7BGK - chains A and B of the 4 polymer chains in the assembly; structure by electron microscopy, 2.80 A resolution.

== Chain A ==
Name: Structural polyprotein
Organism: Kashmir bee virus
UniProt: Q80AG2 (Q80AG2_9VIRU); residues 1-208 here correspond to UniProt positions 681-888 (UniProt number = residue number + 680)
Amino-acid sequence (208 residues; each row starts with the number of its first residue):
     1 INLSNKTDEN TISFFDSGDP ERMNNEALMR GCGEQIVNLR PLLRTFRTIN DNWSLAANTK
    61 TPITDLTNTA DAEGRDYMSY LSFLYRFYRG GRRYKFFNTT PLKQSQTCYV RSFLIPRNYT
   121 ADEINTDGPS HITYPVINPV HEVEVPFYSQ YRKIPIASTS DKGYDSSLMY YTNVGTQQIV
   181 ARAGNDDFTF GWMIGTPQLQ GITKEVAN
From the paper describing this entry:
  - catalytic residues: D186, D187, F188 (proposed by the authors, not directly observed)

== Chain B ==
Name: Structural polyprotein
Organism: Kashmir bee virus
UniProt: Q80AG2 (Q80AG2_9VIRU); residues 2-312 here correspond to UniProt positions 1-311 (UniProt number = residue number - 1)
Amino-acid sequence (311 residues; numbered 2 to 312; the number before each row is that of its first residue):
     2 ADNQENDSTN VHNTKLASTS AENAIEKEQI TTFHDVETPN RIDTPMAQDT SSARSMDDTH
    62 SIIQFLQRPV LIDNIEIVAG TTADNNTALS RYVLDRTNPQ KYIKQWTLPS TVLKAGGKAQ
   122 KLANFKYLRC DVQVKIVLNA NPFIAGRLYL AYSPYDDKVA PERRIIYTSR AGVTGYPGVE
   182 LDFQLDNSVE MTIPYASFQE AYDLVSGNED FVQLYLFTIA PVLGPSAESA NSKVDLSVYM
   242 WLDNISLVIP TYRLNPNLPT GQTLTRIVQN SDSDKLKEAL KIAKSKNPSG YKYIMGVLEQ
   302 YNPSVKQVSM Q
Unresolved in the structure: 2-9, 260-312

== How chain A and chain B interact ==
Pairs across the interface (46; chain A residue first):
  N5(A) with Q185(B); L186(B)
  K6(A) with L186(B)
  T7(A) with L186(B)
  D71(A) with R164(B), hydrogen bond (backbone-side chain)
  A72(A) with E163(B)
  S82(A) with R164(B), hydrogen bond (backbone-side chain)
  F83(A) with E163(B); R164(B)
  R86(A) with S154(B), hydrogen bond; P155(B), hydrogen bond (side chain-backbone); D157(B), salt bridge; R164(B), hydrogen bond (side chain-backbone); Y177(B), hydrogen bond
  F87(A) with Y156(B); A197(B); F199(B), hydrophobic
  Y151(A) with F199(B); Q200(B)
  R152(A) with E201(B), salt bridge
  K153(A) with S198(B), hydrogen bond (side chain-backbone); F199(B)
  P155(A) with F199(B)
  I156(A) with R164(B)
  A157(A) with Y156(B), hydrophobic; K159(B); V160(B), hydrophobic
  S158(A) with K159(B), hydrogen bond (side chain-backbone)
  T159(A) with F199(B)
  S160(A) with E210(B), hydrogen bond
  W192(A) with Y153(B), hydrophobic; P155(B), hydrophobic
  M193(A) with P178(B)
  I194(A) with G176(B); Y177(B)
  G195(A) with G173(B); G176(B), hydrogen bond (backbone-backbone); Y177(B)
  T196(A) with T169(B), hydrogen bond (backbone-side chain); G173(B)
  P197(A) with E163(B); T169(B)
  Q198(A) with V94(B), hydrogen bond (side chain-backbone); Y168(B), hydrogen bond (side chain-backbone); T169(B), hydrogen bond; S170(B), hydrogen bond (side chain-backbone)
Also at the interface, not in a pair above, chain B (30 interface residues in all): R130, R165, I166, A172, Y196

== Overview ==
The interface between chain A and chain B involves 25 residues on one side and 30 on the other, with 15
hydrogen bonds and 2 salt bridges. Polar contacts include R86(A)-D157(B), R152(A)-E201(B) and D71(A)-R164(B).
The paper reports catalytic residues D186(A), D187(A) and F188(A).
Chain A is Structural polyprotein and chain B is Structural polyprotein, both from Kashmir bee virus; the
structure, Native virion of Kashmir bee virus at neutral pH, was determined by electron microscopy, deposited
together with 7BE9, 7BG8 and 7BC3.
